Entry 5MPW (X-ray diffraction, 1.50 A resolution); this record covers chains A and D of the 4 polymer chains in the assembly.

[Chain A (and D)]
Molecule: Multiple organellar RNA editing factor 1, mitochondrial
From: Arabidopsis thaliana
Notes: chain D of this document is another copy of the same molecule, construct and numbering; everything in this record applies to it too
Reference sequence: O49429 (MORF1_ARATH); residues 79-190 here = UniProt positions 79-190
Chain sequence (115 residues; row label = number of the first residue in the row):
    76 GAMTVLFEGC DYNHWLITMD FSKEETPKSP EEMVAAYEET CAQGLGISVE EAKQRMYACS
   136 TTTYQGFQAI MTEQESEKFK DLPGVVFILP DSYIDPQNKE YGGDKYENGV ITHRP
Sequence notes: expression tag (76-78)
What the authors report for this chain:
  - self-association interface (contacts with another copy of this molecule); pairs are residue here / residue on that copy: V80-I169, F82-F82 (hydrophobic contact), F82-P165 (hydrophobic contact), T138-V161 (hydrophobic contact), Y139-V161, L164-L164, N183-E106 (hydrogen bond), Y139, V161, F162, V185, T187
  - mutagenesis - P165S: decreased binding to MORF3 (citing earlier work)
  - mutagenesis - P165S: unchanged binding to MORF1 homomer (citing earlier work)
  - mutagenesis - F162A, F162E, L164A, L164E: decreased binding to wild type MORF1
  - mutagenesis - C85S: unchanged binding to wild type MORF1

[Interface between chain A and chain D]
Contacting residue pairs (37):
  G76(A) with K155(D), hydrogen bond (backbone-backbone); D156(D); L157(D), hydrogen bond (backbone-backbone)
  M78(A) with D95(D); V160(D); V161(D)
  T79(A) with K155(D); V160(D), hydrogen bond (side chain-backbone); V161(D); I163(D)
  V80(A) with V161(D), hydrogen bond (backbone-backbone); F162(D); I163(D), hydrogen bond (backbone-backbone)
  L81(A) with K155(D); I163(D), hydrophobic
  F82(A) with Y87(D), hydrophobic; W90(D); I163(D), hydrogen bond (backbone-backbone); L164(D), hydrophobic; P165(D)
  E83(A) with E148(D)
  K155(A) with G76(D), hydrogen bond (backbone-backbone); T79(D); L81(D)
  D156(A) with G76(D)
  L157(A) with G76(D), hydrogen bond (backbone-backbone)
  V160(A) with M78(D); T79(D), hydrogen bond (backbone-side chain)
  V161(A) with T79(D); V80(D), hydrogen bond (backbone-backbone)
  F162(A) with V80(D), hydrophobic
  I163(A) with T79(D); V80(D), hydrogen bond (backbone-backbone); L81(D), hydrophobic; F82(D), hydrogen bond (backbone-backbone)
  L164(A) with F82(D), hydrophobic
  P165(A) with F82(D)
Also at the interface, not in a pair above, chain A (23 interface residues in all): Y87, W90, D95, K98, E148, S151, E152
Also at the interface, not in a pair above, chain D (23 interface residues in all): E83, S151, E152, P158

[In short]
Chain A and chain D each contribute 23 residues to their interface; the contacts include 12 hydrogen bonds.
Polar pairs include T79(A)-V160(D), G76(A)-K155(D) and G76(A)-L157(D). The paper reports that F162A, F162E and
L164A of chain A, among others, reduce binding to wild type MORF1; a self-association interface involving
V80(A), F82(A) and T138(A) among others; 6 substitutions were tested in all.
Chain A and chain D are both Multiple organellar RNA editing factor 1, mitochondrial (Arabidopsis thaliana);
the structure, Crystal structure of Arabidopsis thaliana RNA editing factor MORF1, was determined by X-ray
diffraction (same publication as 5MPX).
